Entry 3L0X (X-ray diffraction, 3.00 A resolution); this record covers chains A and B.

Chain A:
Molecule: Proliferating cell nuclear antigen
Organism: Saccharomyces cerevisiae
Notes: fragment: N fragment
Reference sequence: P15873 (PCNA_YEAST); residue numbers follow UniProt; this construct covers 1-163
Chain sequence (169 residues; each row starts with the number of its first residue; numbers below 1 keep their minus sign (His-5 is residue -5)):
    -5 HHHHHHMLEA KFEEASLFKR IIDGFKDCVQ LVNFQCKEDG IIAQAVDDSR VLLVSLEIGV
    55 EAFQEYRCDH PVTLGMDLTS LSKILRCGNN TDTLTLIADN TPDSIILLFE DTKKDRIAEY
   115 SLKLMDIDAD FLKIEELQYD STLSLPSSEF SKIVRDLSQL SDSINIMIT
Not modelled in the structure: -5 to 0
Differences from the reference sequence: expression tag (-5 to -1); insertion (0)
Curated features (UniProtKB/Swiss-Prot):
  - DNA-binding region: Arg61 to Arg80
  - cross-link: Lys127 (Glycyl lysine isopeptide (Lys-Gly) (interchain with G-Cter in SUMO))

Chain B:
Molecule: Proliferating cell nuclear antigen
Organism: Saccharomyces cerevisiae
Notes: fragment: C fragment
Reference sequence: P15873 (PCNA_YEAST); numbering as in UniProt (aligned over 165-258)
Chain sequence (94 residues; each row starts with the number of its first residue):
   165 ETIKFVADGD IGSGSVIIKP FVDMEHPETS IKLEMDQPVD LTFGAKYLLD IIKGSSLSDR
   225 VGIRLSSEAP ALFQFDLKSG FLQFFLAPKF NDEE
Not modelled in the structure: 256-258

Chain A / chain B interface:
Residue-residue contacts (142):
  Arg14(A) - Ser220(B)  hydrogen bond (side chain-backbone)
  Arg14(A) - Leu221(B)
  Ile15(A) - Leu221(B)  hydrophobic
  Gly18(A) - Phe248(B)
  Asp21(A) - Asp214(B)
  Asp21(A) - Lys217(B)  salt bridge
  Cys22(A) - Asp214(B)
  Asp41(A) - Tyr211(B)
  Ser43(A) - Tyr211(B)  hydrogen bond
  Val45(A) - Tyr211(B)
  Val45(A) - Phe249(B)
  Val45(A) - Leu250(B)
  Val45(A) - Ala251(B)  hydrogen bond (backbone-backbone)
  Leu46(A) - Ile215(B)  hydrophobic
  Leu46(A) - Phe249(B)
  Leu47(A) - Gln247(B)
  Leu47(A) - Phe248(B)
  Leu47(A) - Phe249(B)  hydrogen bond (backbone-backbone)
  Val48(A) - Leu246(B)  hydrophobic
  Val48(A) - Gln247(B)
  Val48(A) - Phe248(B)  hydrophobic
  Ser49(A) - Leu246(B)
  Ser49(A) - Gln247(B)  hydrogen bond (backbone-backbone)
  Leu50(A) - Phe245(B)
  Glu51(A) - Leu241(B)
  Glu51(A) - Gly244(B)
  Glu51(A) - Phe245(B)  hydrogen bond (backbone-backbone)
  Ile52(A) - Ser243(B)
  Gly53(A) - Ser243(B)  hydrogen bond (backbone-backbone)
  Glu55(A) - Lys242(B)
  Glu55(A) - Ser243(B)
  Ala56(A) - Lys242(B)
  Ile128(A) - Phe249(B)  hydrophobic
  Glu129(A) - Gln247(B)  hydrogen bond
  Glu129(A) - Phe249(B)
  Glu130(A) - Ala233(B)
  Tyr133(A) - Arg228(B)
  Tyr133(A) - Leu229(B)
  Tyr133(A) - Ser230(B)
  Tyr133(A) - Pro234(B)
  Tyr133(A) - Phe249(B)
  Asp134(A) - Asp200(B)  hydrogen bond (backbone-backbone)
  Asp134(A) - Gln201(B)  hydrogen bond (backbone-backbone)
  Asp134(A) - Val203(B)
  Asp134(A) - Leu229(B)  hydrogen bond (backbone-backbone)
  Asp134(A) - Ser230(B)
  Asp134(A) - Ser231(B)  hydrogen bond (side chain-backbone)
  Ser135(A) - Glu198(B)
  Ser135(A) - Met199(B)
  Ser135(A) - Gln201(B)  hydrogen bond (side chain-backbone)
  Ser135(A) - Val203(B)
  Ser135(A) - Ile227(B)
  Ser135(A) - Arg228(B)
  Ser135(A) - Leu229(B)  hydrogen bond (backbone-backbone)
  Thr136(A) - Leu197(B)
  Thr136(A) - Glu198(B)  hydrogen bond (backbone-backbone)
  Thr136(A) - Ile227(B)
  Thr136(A) - Arg228(B)
  Leu137(A) - Ile167(B)  hydrophobic
  Leu137(A) - Lys196(B)
  Leu137(A) - Leu197(B)  hydrophobic
  Leu137(A) - Val225(B)
  Leu137(A) - Gly226(B)
  Leu137(A) - Ile227(B)  hydrogen bond (backbone-backbone)
  Leu137(A) - Leu229(B)  hydrophobic
  Ser138(A) - Ile195(B)
  Ser138(A) - Lys196(B)  hydrogen bond (backbone-backbone)
  Ser138(A) - Arg224(B)  hydrogen bond (backbone-side chain)
  Ser138(A) - Val225(B)
  Leu139(A) - Arg224(B)
  Leu139(A) - Val225(B)  hydrogen bond (backbone-backbone)
  Pro140(A) - Thr193(B)
  Pro140(A) - Ser194(B)
  Pro140(A) - Asp223(B)
  Ser141(A) - Ser219(B)  hydrogen bond (side chain-backbone)
  Ser141(A) - Ser222(B)  hydrogen bond (side chain-backbone)
  Ser141(A) - Asp223(B)  hydrogen bond (backbone-backbone)
  Ser141(A) - Arg224(B)
  Ser141(A) - Phe239(B)
  Glu143(A) - Ile182(B)
  Glu143(A) - Ile195(B)
  Phe144(A) - Ile216(B)  hydrophobic
  Phe144(A) - Val225(B)  hydrophobic
  Phe144(A) - Ile227(B)  hydrophobic
  Phe144(A) - Phe237(B)  hydrophobic
  Ser145(A) - Ile216(B)
  Ser145(A) - Ser219(B)  hydrogen bond
  Ile147(A) - Phe169(B)  hydrophobic
  Ile147(A) - Val180(B)  hydrophobic
  Val148(A) - Leu212(B)  hydrophobic
  Val148(A) - Leu213(B)  hydrophobic
  Val148(A) - Ile216(B)  hydrophobic
  Arg149(A) - Ile216(B)
  Leu151(A) - Phe169(B)  hydrophobic
  Leu151(A) - Ala171(B)
  Leu151(A) - Gly178(B)
  Ser152(A) - Ala209(B)
  Ser152(A) - Leu213(B)
  Gln153(A) - Ile175(B)
  Leu154(A) - Gly173(B)
  Leu154(A) - Asp174(B)
  Leu154(A) - Gly176(B)
  Leu154(A) - Ser177(B)
  Leu154(A) - Gly178(B)
  Ser155(A) - Ala171(B)
  Ser155(A) - Asp172(B)
  Ser155(A) - Gly173(B)
  Ser155(A) - Ala209(B)
  Asp156(A) - Gly208(B)
  Asp156(A) - Ala209(B)  hydrogen bond (backbone-backbone)
  Ser157(A) - Ala171(B)
  Ser157(A) - Thr206(B)
  Ser157(A) - Phe207(B)
  Ile158(A) - Val170(B)
  Ile158(A) - Thr206(B)
  Ile158(A) - Phe207(B)  hydrogen bond (backbone-backbone)
  Ile158(A) - Leu212(B)  hydrophobic
  Asn159(A) - Lys168(B)
  Asn159(A) - Phe169(B)
  Asn159(A) - Val170(B)  hydrogen bond (backbone-backbone)
  Asn159(A) - Asp204(B)
  Asn159(A) - Leu205(B)
  Asn159(A) - Thr206(B)  hydrogen bond
  Ile160(A) - Lys168(B)
  Ile160(A) - Phe169(B)  hydrophobic
  Ile160(A) - Asp204(B)
  Ile160(A) - Leu205(B)  hydrogen bond (backbone-backbone)
  Ile160(A) - Phe207(B)  hydrophobic
  Met161(A) - Thr166(B)
  Met161(A) - Ile167(B)
  Met161(A) - Lys168(B)  hydrogen bond (backbone-backbone)
  Met161(A) - Val203(B)
  Met161(A) - Asp204(B)
  Ile162(A) - Thr166(B)
  Ile162(A) - Ile167(B)  hydrophobic
  Ile162(A) - Met199(B)  hydrophobic
  Ile162(A) - Pro202(B)
  Ile162(A) - Val203(B)  hydrogen bond (backbone-backbone)
  Ile162(A) - Leu229(B)  hydrophobic
  Thr163(A) - Glu165(B)
  Thr163(A) - Thr166(B)  hydrogen bond (backbone-backbone)
  Thr163(A) - Met199(B)
Interface residues without a listed pair, chain A (55 interface residues in all): Leu11, Asp17, Phe19, Val54, Gln132, Ser142
Interface residues without a listed pair, chain B (74 interface residues in all): Ser179, Glu192, Lys210, Glu232, Leu236, Lys253

Overview:
Chain A and chain B form an interface of 55 and 74 residues respectively, with 31 hydrogen bonds and 1 salt
bridge. Polar pairs include Asp21(A)-Lys217(B), Arg14(A)-Ser220(B) and Ser43(A)-Tyr211(B).
Chain A is Proliferating cell nuclear antigen and chain B is Proliferating cell nuclear antigen, both from
Saccharomyces cerevisiae; the structure, Structure of split yeast PCNA, was determined by X-ray diffraction.
